6EL8 - chains A and B of the 3 polymer chains in the assembly; structure by X-ray diffraction, 1.61 A resolution.

Chain A:
Molecule: Forkhead box protein N1
From: Homo sapiens
UniProtKB: O15353 (FOXN1_HUMAN); numbering as in UniProt (aligned over 270-366)
Amino-acid sequence (99 residues; each row starts with the number of its first residue):
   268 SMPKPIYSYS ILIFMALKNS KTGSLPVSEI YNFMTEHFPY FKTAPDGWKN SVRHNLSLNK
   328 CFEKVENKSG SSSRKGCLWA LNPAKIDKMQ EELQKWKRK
Unresolved in the structure: 268, 337-341, 363-366
Construct notes: expression tag (268-269)
UniProt features mapped onto this chain:
  - DNA-binding region: Lys271 (Fork-head)
  - natural variant: Arg320 (R320W: In TIDAND and TLIND), His321 (H321N: In TLIND; uncertain significance), Leu325 (L325P: In TLIND; uncertain significance)

Chain B:
Molecule: 13-nt DNA strand
Sequence (13 nucleotides; numbered 4 to 16; the number before each row is that of its first residue):
     4 GGTGGCGTCT TCA

Chain A / chain B interface:
Contacting residue pairs (17; chain A residue first):
  Val294(A) - DG7(B)  phosphate contact
  Tyr298(A) - DG7(B)  phosphate contact
  Asn317(A) - DC9(B)  hydrogen bond to the base
  Arg320(A) - DG7(B)  hydrogen bond to the base
  Arg320(A) - DG8(B)  hydrogen bond to the base
  Arg320(A) - DC9(B)  base contact
  His321(A) - DC9(B)  base contact
  His321(A) - DG10(B)  hydrogen bond to the base
  His321(A) - DT11(B)  hydrogen bond to the base
  Ser324(A) - DG8(B)  sugar contact
  Ser324(A) - DC9(B)  hydrogen bond to the phosphate
  Lys331(A) - DG8(B)  hydrogen bond to the phosphate
  Lys331(A) - DC9(B)  salt bridge to the phosphate
  Gly343(A) - DG8(B)  phosphate contact
  Cys344(A) - DG8(B)  hydrogen bond to the phosphate
  Trp346(A) - DG8(B)  hydrogen bond to the phosphate
  Trp346(A) - DC9(B)  phosphate contact
Also at the interface, not in a pair above, chain A (11 interface residues in all): Ser295

In short:
11 residues of chain A and 5 residues of chain B are in contact; the contacts include 9 hydrogen bonds and 1
salt bridge. Polar contacts include Asn317(A)-DC9(B), Arg320(A)-DG7(B) and Arg320(A)-DG8(B). From UniProt: a
DNA-binding region on chain A.
Chain A is Forkhead box protein N1 (Homo sapiens) and chain B is a 13-nt DNA strand; the structure, Crystal
structure of the Forkhead domain of human FOXN1 in complex with DNA, was determined by X-ray diffraction.
